3C52 - chains A and B; structure by X-ray diffraction, 2.30 A resolution.

== Chain A (and B) ==
Molecule: Fructose-bisphosphate aldolase
From: Helicobacter pylori
Notes: EC 4.1.2.13; chain B of this document is another copy of the same molecule, construct and numbering; everything in this record applies to it too
UniProtKB: P56109 (ALF_HELPY); residue numbers follow UniProt; this construct covers 1-307
Chain sequence (307 residues; row label = number of the first residue in the row):
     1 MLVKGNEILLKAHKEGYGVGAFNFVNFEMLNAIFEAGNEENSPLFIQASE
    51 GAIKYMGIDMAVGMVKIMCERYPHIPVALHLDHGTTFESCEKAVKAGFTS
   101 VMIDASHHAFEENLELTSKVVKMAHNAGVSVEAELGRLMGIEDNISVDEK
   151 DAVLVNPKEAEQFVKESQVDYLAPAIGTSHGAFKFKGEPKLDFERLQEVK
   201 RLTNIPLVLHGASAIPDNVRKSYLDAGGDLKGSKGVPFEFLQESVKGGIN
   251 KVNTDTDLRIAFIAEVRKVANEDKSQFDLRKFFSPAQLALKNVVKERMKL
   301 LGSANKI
Unresolved in the structure: 142-152 (chain B: 142-153)
Sequence notes: conflict Ala48 (Thr in P56109), Ile67 (Thr in P56109)
UniProt features mapped onto this chain:
  - active site: Asp82 (Proton donor)
  - binding site (D-glyceraldehyde 3-phosphate): Ser49
  - binding site (Zn(2+)): His83, Asp104, Glu134, His180, His210
  - binding site (dihydroxyacetone phosphate): Gly181, Gly211 to Ser213, Asn253 to Thr256
Metal / ion sites: Na+: Asp82, Glu132; Zn2+: His83, His180, His210 (together with phosphoglycolohydroxamic acid); Ca2+: Asp104, Ser106, Glu134
Small-molecule neighbours: phosphoglycolohydroxamic acid (PGH): Asn23, Gln47, Asp82, His83, His180, Gly181, Lys184, His210, Gly211, Ala212, Ser213, Asn253, Thr254, Asp255, Thr256, Asp257

== How chain A and chain B interact ==
Residue-residue contacts - 90 pairs, chain A then chain B:
  Val25(A) - Leu279(B)  hydrophobic
  Asn26(A) - Glu28(B)  hydrogen bond
  Asn26(A) - Leu279(B)
  Asn26(A) - Phe283(B)
  Phe27(A) - Tyr55(B)  hydrophobic
  Phe27(A) - Met56(B)
  Phe27(A) - Met60(B)  hydrophobic
  Glu28(A) - Asn26(B)  hydrogen bond
  Glu28(A) - Tyr55(B)  hydrogen bond
  Met29(A) - Leu279(B)  hydrophobic
  Tyr55(A) - Glu28(B)  hydrogen bond
  Tyr55(A) - Arg280(B)
  Tyr55(A) - Phe283(B)
  Tyr55(A) - Ser284(B)
  Tyr55(A) - Gln287(B)  hydrogen bond
  Met56(A) - Phe27(B)
  Met56(A) - Arg71(B)  hydrogen bond (backbone-side chain)
  Gly57(A) - Arg71(B)
  Asp59(A) - Ile67(B)
  Asp59(A) - Arg71(B)  salt bridge
  Met60(A) - Phe27(B)  hydrophobic
  Met60(A) - Met64(B)  hydrophobic
  Met60(A) - Ile67(B)  hydrophobic
  Met60(A) - Met68(B)  hydrophobic
  Met60(A) - Arg71(B)
  Gly63(A) - Ile67(B)
  Met64(A) - Met60(B)
  Ile67(A) - Asp59(B)
  Ile67(A) - Met60(B)  hydrophobic
  Ile67(A) - Gly63(B)
  Met68(A) - Met60(B)  hydrophobic
  Arg71(A) - Met56(B)  hydrogen bond (side chain-backbone)
  Arg71(A) - Gly57(B)
  Arg71(A) - Asp59(B)  salt bridge
  Arg71(A) - Met60(B)
  Tyr223(A) - Lys274(B)  hydrogen bond (side chain-backbone)
  Tyr223(A) - Ser275(B)
  Tyr223(A) - Gln276(B)  hydrogen bond (side chain-backbone)
  Tyr223(A) - Phe277(B)
  Gly227(A) - Lys274(B)
  Gly228(A) - Lys274(B)
  Asp229(A) - Lys274(B)  hydrogen bond (backbone-backbone)
  Asp229(A) - Ser275(B)
  Leu230(A) - Phe277(B)  hydrophobic
  Thr256(A) - Phe277(B)
  Arg259(A) - Phe277(B)
  Arg259(A) - Asp278(B)
  Arg259(A) - Leu279(B)
  Ile260(A) - Phe277(B)  hydrophobic
  Phe262(A) - Leu279(B)  hydrophobic
  Ile263(A) - Phe277(B)
  Ile263(A) - Phe282(B)  hydrophobic
  Val266(A) - Val266(B)  hydrophobic
  Arg267(A) - Ala270(B)  hydrogen bond (side chain-backbone)
  Arg267(A) - Asp273(B)  hydrogen bond (side chain-backbone)
  Arg267(A) - Lys274(B)
  Arg267(A) - Gln276(B)  hydrogen bond (side chain-backbone)
  Arg267(A) - Phe282(B)
  Ala270(A) - Arg267(B)  hydrogen bond (backbone-side chain)
  Asp273(A) - Arg267(B)  hydrogen bond (backbone-side chain)
  Lys274(A) - Tyr223(B)  hydrogen bond (backbone-side chain)
  Lys274(A) - Gly227(B)
  Lys274(A) - Gly228(B)
  Lys274(A) - Asp229(B)  hydrogen bond (backbone-backbone)
  Lys274(A) - Arg267(B)
  Ser275(A) - Tyr223(B)
  Ser275(A) - Asp229(B)
  Gln276(A) - Tyr223(B)  hydrogen bond (backbone-side chain)
  Gln276(A) - Ile263(B)
  Gln276(A) - Arg267(B)  hydrogen bond (backbone-side chain)
  Phe277(A) - Tyr223(B)
  Phe277(A) - Leu230(B)  hydrophobic
  Phe277(A) - Arg259(B)  hydrogen bond (backbone-side chain)
  Phe277(A) - Ile260(B)  hydrophobic
  Phe277(A) - Ile263(B)
  Asp278(A) - Arg259(B)  salt bridge
  Leu279(A) - Val25(B)  hydrophobic
  Leu279(A) - Met29(B)  hydrophobic
  Leu279(A) - Arg259(B)
  Leu279(A) - Phe262(B)  hydrophobic
  Leu279(A) - Ile263(B)  hydrophobic
  Arg280(A) - Tyr55(B)
  Arg280(A) - Arg259(B)
  Phe282(A) - Ile263(B)  hydrophobic
  Phe282(A) - Arg267(B)
  Phe283(A) - Asn26(B)
  Phe283(A) - Tyr55(B)
  Phe283(A) - Phe283(B)  hydrophobic
  Ser284(A) - Tyr55(B)
  Gln287(A) - Tyr55(B)  hydrogen bond
Also at the interface, not in a pair above, chain A (42 interface residues in all): Gly51, Ala182
Also at the interface, not in a pair above, chain B (42 interface residues in all): Gly51, Ala182, Thr256

== In short ==
The chain A/chain B interface involves 42 residues from each chain, with 21 hydrogen bonds and 3 salt bridges.
Polar contacts include Asp59(A)-Arg71(B), Asp278(A)-Arg259(B) and Asn26(A)-Glu28(B). Chain A binds
phosphoglycolohydroxamic acid.
Both chains are Fructose-bisphosphate aldolase (Helicobacter pylori). Entry 3C52 (Class II
fructose-1,6-bisphosphate aldolase from helicobacter pylori in complex with phosphoglycolohydroxamic acid, a
competitive inhibitor) was determined by X-ray diffraction, deposited together with 3C4U and 3C56.
